Entry 6SAQ (X-ray diffraction, 2.02 A resolution); this record covers chains A and B.

# Chain A
Name: NADH-quinone oxidoreductase subunit E
From: Aquifex aeolicus (strain VF5)
Notes: EC 7.1.1.-
Reference sequence: O66842 (NUOE_AQUAE); residue numbers follow UniProt; this construct covers 1-160
Sequence (160 residues; numbered 1 to 160; the number before each row is that of its first residue):
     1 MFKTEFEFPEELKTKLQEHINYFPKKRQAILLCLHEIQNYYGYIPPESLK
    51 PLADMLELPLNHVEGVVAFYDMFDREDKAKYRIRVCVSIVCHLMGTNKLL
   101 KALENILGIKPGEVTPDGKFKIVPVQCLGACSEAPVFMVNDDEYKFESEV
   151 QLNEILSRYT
Unresolved in the structure: 1-5
Metal / ion sites: 2Fe-2S cluster Fe: Cys-86, Cys-91, Cys-127, Cys-131
Residues lining bound ligands: 2Fe-2S cluster (FES): Cys-86, Ser-88, Ile-89, Val-90, Cys-91, Cys-127, Leu-128, Gly-129, Ala-130, Cys-131, Val-136
UniProt features mapped onto this chain:
  - binding site ([2Fe-2S] cluster): Cys-86, Cys-91, Cys-127, Cys-131

# Chain B
Name: NADH-quinone oxidoreductase subunit F
From: Aquifex aeolicus (strain VF5)
Notes: EC 7.1.1.-
Reference sequence: O66841 (NUOF_AQUAE); residue numbers follow UniProt; this construct covers 1-426
Sequence (434 residues; numbered 1 to 434; the number before each row is that of its first residue):
     1 MRSYPAIPRIYAETTLNMLLKRAKKPRVHSIDEYLKDGGYQALEKALNMS
    51 PEEIIDWVDKSTLRGRGGAGFPTGKKWKFAVQNPGPRYFICNADESEPGT
   101 FKDRIIIERDPHLLIEGIIISSYAIGANEAYIYIRGEYPAGYYILRDAIE
   151 EAKKKGFLGKNILGSGFDLEIYVARGAGAYICGEETALIESLEGKRGHPR
   201 LKPPYPVQKGLWGKPTVVNNVETIANVPFIISMGWEEYRYIGPSDYAGPK
   251 LFPVSGKVKKPGVYELPMNTTLREVIFKYAGGTLGNKKVKAVFSGALDCF
   301 SSEELDIPMDYSPLGFGGTGTVIVLTEEDDIVEAALKIAEFYEHETCGQC
   351 TPCRVGCYEQANLLEKIYKGEATEQDWEGFDFVNRNIQPTSICGLGAVAG
   401 RLIRQTLEKFPEEWEKYRKKSASLPLAGHHHHHH
Unresolved in the structure: 1, 421-434
Sequence notes: expression tag (427-434)
Metal / ion sites: 4Fe-4S cluster Fe: Cys-347, Cys-350, Cys-353, Cys-393
Residues lining bound ligands:
  - FMN (flavin mononucleotide): Gly-65, Arg-66, Gly-67, Gly-68, Phe-71, Lys-76, Asn-92, Asp-94, Glu-95, Ser-96, Tyr-180, Ile-181, Gly-183, Glu-184, Glu-185, Val-218, Asn-219, Asn-220, Thr-223, Gly-394, Leu-395
  - L3W ([[(2R,3S,4R,5R)-5-(6-aminopurin-9-yl)-3,4-bis(oxidanyl)oxolan-2-yl]methoxy-oxidanyl-phosphoryl] [(2R,3S,4R,5R)-5-[[(1E,3Z)-5-azanyl-4-oxidanyl-5-oxidanylidene-penta-1,3-dienyl]-methanoyl-amino]-3,4-bis(oxidanyl)oxolan-2-yl]methyl hydrogen phosphate): Arg-66, Gly-67, Gly-68, Ala-69, Phe-71, Lys-76, Phe-79, Glu-95, Ser-96, Glu-97, Thr-100, Lys-102, Asp-103, Tyr-180, Glu-185, Lys-202, Tyr-205, Pro-206, Val-207, Val-218, Asn-220, Leu-297, Gly-318, Thr-319
  - 4Fe-4S cluster (SF4): Ile-181, Pro-199, Thr-346, Cys-347, Gly-348, Gln-349, Cys-350, Cys-353, Ser-391, Ile-392, Cys-393, Leu-395, Gly-396
UniProt features mapped onto this chain:
  - binding site (NAD(+)): Gly-65 to Gly-74
  - binding site (FMN): Gly-176 to Thr-223
  - binding site ([4Fe-4S] cluster): Cys-347, Cys-350, Cys-353, Cys-393
Reported in the primary citation:
  - binding site for L3W: Gly-67, Phe-71, Lys-76, Phe-79, Glu-95, Glu-97, Asp-103, Tyr-180, Lys-202, Tyr-205, Pro-206, Val-207, Gly-394
  - conformationally variable residues: Glu-95, Asp-103
  - specificity-determining residues: Glu-95, Asp-103 (proposed by the authors, not directly observed)

# Interface between chain A and chain B
Residue-residue contacts (97; chain A residue first):
  Tyr-22(A) with Arg-146(B); Tyr-172(B); Val-173(B), hydrogen bond (side chain-backbone)
  Phe-23(A) with Val-173(B); Ala-174(B), hydrophobic
  Pro-24(A) with Glu-129(B); Tyr-131(B); Tyr-172(B)
  Lys-25(A) with Trp-212(B)
  Arg-27(A) with Glu-193(B); Gly-194(B); Trp-212(B)
  Gln-28(A) with Tyr-131(B); Leu-192(B), hydrogen bond (side chain-backbone); Trp-212(B)
  Ile-30(A) with Gly-194(B)
  Leu-31(A) with Arg-175(B); Ser-191(B)
  Leu-32(A) with Tyr-142(B); Arg-175(B)
  His-35(A) with Gly-176(B), hydrogen bond (side chain-backbone); Ala-177(B)
  His-62(A) with Gly-194(B), hydrogen bond (side chain-backbone); Lys-195(B)
  Gly-65(A) with Arg-196(B), hydrogen bond (backbone-side chain)
  Val-66(A) with Gly-194(B)
  Phe-69(A) with Ala-179(B), hydrophobic; Ile-181(B), hydrophobic; Arg-196(B); Gly-197(B); His-198(B)
  Tyr-70(A) with Ala-177(B); Cys-182(B), hydrophobic; Ser-191(B), hydrogen bond; Lys-195(B), hydrogen bond (side chain-backbone); Arg-196(B); Gly-197(B), hydrogen bond (side chain-backbone)
  Asp-71(A) with Ala-177(B), hydrogen bond (backbone-backbone); Gly-178(B); His-344(B), salt bridge
  Met-72(A) with Gly-136(B); Glu-137(B); Ala-177(B), hydrogen bond (backbone-backbone); Gly-178(B)
  Phe-73(A) with Ala-177(B), hydrophobic
  Val-87(A) with Lys-337(B), hydrogen bond (backbone-side chain)
  Ile-89(A) with Pro-98(B), hydrophobic; Ala-334(B), hydrophobic; Lys-337(B); Ile-338(B), hydrophobic
  Val-90(A) with Ser-255(B); Gly-256(B); Ile-323(B), hydrophobic
  His-92(A) with Glu-333(B), salt bridge; Lys-337(B)
  Leu-93(A) with Leu-325(B), hydrophobic
  Met-94(A) with Gly-256(B); Lys-257(B); Leu-284(B), hydrophobic
  Gln-126(A) with Phe-341(B); His-344(B); Glu-345(B)
  Cys-127(A) with Pro-98(B), hydrophobic; Gly-99(B); Arg-135(B), hydrogen bond (backbone-side chain)
  Leu-128(A) with Arg-104(B); Arg-135(B); Glu-137(B); Tyr-138(B)
  Gly-129(A) with Thr-100(B); Phe-101(B); Arg-104(B), hydrogen bond (backbone-side chain); Arg-135(B); Tyr-138(B), hydrogen bond (backbone-side chain)
  Ala-130(A) with Arg-104(B)
  Cys-131(A) with Gly-99(B), hydrogen bond (side chain-backbone); Phe-101(B); Ser-255(B)
  Ser-132(A) with Ile-10(B); Phe-101(B); Ser-255(B); Pro-261(B); Gly-262(B)
  Glu-133(A) with Pro-8(B); Arg-9(B); Ile-10(B)
  Met-138(A) with Glu-137(B); Pro-139(B)
  Asp-141(A) with Pro-5(B); Pro-139(B); Tyr-143(B)
  Asp-142(A) with Pro-5(B); Ala-6(B), hydrogen bond (side chain-backbone)
  Glu-143(A) with Ala-6(B), hydrogen bond (backbone-backbone); Ile-7(B); Pro-8(B); Arg-104(B), salt bridge
Other interface residues (no listed pair), chain A (39 interface residues in all): Ala-68, Ser-88, Tyr-144
Other interface residues (no listed pair), chain B (63 interface residues in all): Tyr-11, Glu-97, Tyr-133, Ile-171, Val-254, Phe-293, Asp-329, Cys-347

# Overview
39 residues of chain A and 63 residues of chain B are in contact, with 17 hydrogen bonds and 3 salt bridges.
Among the polar pairs are Asp-71(A)/His-344(B), His-92(A)/Glu-333(B) and Glu-143(A)/Arg-104(B). Chain A binds
2Fe-2S cluster. The paper reports a binding site for L3W at Gly-67(B), Phe-71(B) and Lys-76(B) among others;
specificity determinants Glu-95(B) and Asp-103(B).
Chain A is NADH-quinone oxidoreductase subunit E and chain B is NADH-quinone oxidoreductase subunit F, both
from Aquifex aeolicus (strain VF5); the structure, wild-type NuoEF from Aquifex aeolicus bound to NADH-OH, was
determined by X-ray diffraction.
